PDB entry 8YJQ | electron microscopy, 3.51 A resolution | chains D and H of the 8 polymer chains in the assembly

# Chain D
Molecule: Flap endonuclease 1
Source organism: Homo sapiens
Notes: EC 3.1.-.-
UniProt: P39748 (FEN1_HUMAN); residue numbers follow UniProt; this construct covers 1-380
Amino-acid sequence (380 residues; numbered 1 to 380; the number before each row is that of its first residue):
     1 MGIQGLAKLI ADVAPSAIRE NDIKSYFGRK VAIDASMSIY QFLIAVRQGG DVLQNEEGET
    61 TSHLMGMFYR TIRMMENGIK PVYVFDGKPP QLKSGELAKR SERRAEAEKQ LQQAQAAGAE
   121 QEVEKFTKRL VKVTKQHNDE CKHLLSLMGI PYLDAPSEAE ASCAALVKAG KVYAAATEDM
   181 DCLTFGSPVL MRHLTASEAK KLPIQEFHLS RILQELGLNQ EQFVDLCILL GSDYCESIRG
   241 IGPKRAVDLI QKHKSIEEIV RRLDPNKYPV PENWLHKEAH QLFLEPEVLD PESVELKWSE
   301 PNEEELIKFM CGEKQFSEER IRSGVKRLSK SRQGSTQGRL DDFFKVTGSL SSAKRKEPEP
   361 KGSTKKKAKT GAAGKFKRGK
Disordered / not traced: 1, 353-380
UniProt features mapped onto this chain:
  - region: Thr336 to Phe344 (Interaction with PCNA)
  - binding site (Mg(2+)): Asp34, Asp86, Glu158, Glu160, Asp179, Asp181, Asp233
  - binding site (DNA): Arg47, Arg70, Glu158, Gly231, Asp233
  - modified residue: Arg19 (Symmetric dimethylarginine), Lys80 (N6-acetyllysine), Arg100 (Symmetric dimethylarginine), Arg104 (Symmetric dimethylarginine), Ser187 (Phosphoserine), Arg192 (Symmetric dimethylarginine), Ser197 (Phosphoserine), Ser255 (Phosphoserine), Ser293 (Phosphoserine), Ser335 (Phosphoserine), Thr336 (Phosphothreonine), Lys354 (N6-acetyllysine), Thr364 (Phosphothreonine), Lys375 (N6-acetyllysine), Lys377 (N6-acetyllysine), Lys380 (N6-acetyllysine)
  - mutagenesis: Arg29 (R29A: No significant effect on exonuclease activity or flap endonuclease activity), Asp34 (D34A: Loss of flap endonuclease activity but substrate binding activity is retained), Arg47 (R47A: Significantly reduced exonuclease activity and reduced substrate binding. The positions of the cleavage sites are also shifted), Arg70 (R70A: Loss of exonuclease activity and reduced endonuclease activity. Reduced substrate binding), Arg73 (R73A: No significant effect on exonuclease activity or flap endonuclease activity), Lys80 (K80A: No significant effect on exonuclease activity or flap endonuclease activity), Asp86 (D86A: Loss of flap endonuclease activity but substrate binding activity is retained), Arg103 (R103A: No effect on flap endonuclease activity or substrate binding), Glu158 (E158A: Loss of flap endonuclease activity and substrate binding), Asp179 (D179A: No effect on flap endonuclease activity or substrate binding), Asp181 (D181A: Loss of flap endonuclease activity but substrate binding activity is retained), Ser187 (S187A: Fails to translocate from nucleoli to the nuclear plasma; S187D: Diminishes nucleolar localization), 3 further mutagenesis entries in UniProt

# Chain H
Molecule: 5 prime flap DNA
Source organism: Homo sapiens
Sequence (4 nucleotides; numbered 1 to 4; the number before each row is that of its first residue):
     1 TTAT

# Chain D / chain H interface
Pairs across the interface (25):
  Gly2(D) with DT4(H), sugar contact
  Ser36(D) with DA3(H), sugar contact
  Met37(D) with DA3(H), sugar contact
  Tyr40(D) with DA3(H), stacking on the base
  Gly87(D) with DT2(H), base contact
  Lys88(D) with DT1(H), phosphate contact; DT2(H), base contact
  Pro89(D) with DT1(H), phosphate contact; DT2(H), base contact
  Leu97(D) with DT2(H), phosphate contact
  Arg100(D) with DA3(H), salt bridge to the phosphate; DT4(H), salt bridge to the phosphate
  Arg103(D) with DT4(H), base contact
  Lys132(D) with DT1(H), hydrogen bond to the phosphate; DT2(H), salt bridge to the phosphate
  Val133(D) with DT2(H), base contact
  Thr134(D) with DT2(H), base contact
  Lys135(D) with DT1(H), base contact; DT2(H), base contact
  Asn138(D) with DT2(H), base contact
  Glu160(D) with DA3(H), phosphate contact; DT4(H), phosphate contact
  Asp179(D) with DT4(H), phosphate contact
  Asp181(D) with DT4(H), phosphate contact
  Asp233(D) with DT4(H), phosphate contact
Interface residues without a listed pair, chain D (24 interface residues in all): Ile44, Asp86, Arg104, Glu158, Glu178

# Summary
Chain D and chain H form an interface of 24 and 4 residues respectively; the contacts include 1 hydrogen bond,
3 salt bridges and 1 aromatic stacking contact. Polar pairs include Lys132(D)-DT1(H), Arg100(D)-DA3(H) and
Arg100(D)-DT4(H).
Chain D is Flap endonuclease 1 and chain H is 5 prime flap DNA, both from Homo sapiens; the structure,
Structure of the human endogenous PCNA-FEN1 complex - State C, was determined by electron microscopy,
deposited together with 8YJH, 8YJL, 8YJR, 8YJS, 8YJU, 8YJV, 8YJW and 8YJZ.
